PDB entry 1XHX | X-ray diffraction, 2.35 A resolution | chain A

== Chain A ==
Protein: DNA polymerase
From: Bacillus phage phi29
Notes: EC 2.7.7.7
Reference sequence: P03680 (DPOL_BPPH2); residue numbers follow UniProt; this construct covers 1-575
Amino-acid sequence (575 residues; row label = number of the first residue in the row):
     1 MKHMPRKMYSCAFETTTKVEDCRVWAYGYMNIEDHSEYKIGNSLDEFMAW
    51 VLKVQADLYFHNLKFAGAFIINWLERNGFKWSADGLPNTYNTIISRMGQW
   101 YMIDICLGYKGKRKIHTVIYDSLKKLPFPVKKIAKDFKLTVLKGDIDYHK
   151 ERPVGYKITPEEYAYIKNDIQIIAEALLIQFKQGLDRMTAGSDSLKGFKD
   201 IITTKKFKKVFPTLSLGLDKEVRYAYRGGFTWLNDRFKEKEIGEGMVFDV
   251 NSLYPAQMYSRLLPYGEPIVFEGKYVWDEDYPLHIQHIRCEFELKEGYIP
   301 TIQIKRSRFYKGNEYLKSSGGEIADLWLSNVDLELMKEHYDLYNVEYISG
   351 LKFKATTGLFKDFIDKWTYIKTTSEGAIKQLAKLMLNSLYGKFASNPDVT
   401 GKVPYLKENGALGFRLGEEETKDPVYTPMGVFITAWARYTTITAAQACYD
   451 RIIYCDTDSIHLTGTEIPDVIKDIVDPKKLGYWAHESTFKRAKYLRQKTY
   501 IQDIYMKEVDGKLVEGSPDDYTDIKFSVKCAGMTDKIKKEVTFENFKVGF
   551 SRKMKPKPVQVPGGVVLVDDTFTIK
Unresolved in the structure: 1-4
Differences from the reference sequence: engineered mutation Ala12 (Asp in P03680), Ala66 (Asp in P03680)
Swiss-Prot annotation at these positions:
  - region: Ser192 to Gly229 (Involved in DNA-binding, coordination between DNA synthesis and degradation and TP interaction), Asp398 to Glu420 (TPR2), Gly563 to Lys575 (Involved in DNA-binding and TP interaction)
  - motif: Tyr454 to Asp458 (YCDTD)
  - binding site (Mg(2+)): Asp145, Asp169, Asp249, Val250, Asp456, Asp458
  - binding site (5-methyl-UTP): Tyr254, Lys371, Lys383, Asp458
  - site: Glu14 (Essential for 3'-5' exonucleolysis), Thr15 (Involved in proofreading function by stabilization of the frayed primer-terminus at the 3'-5' exonuclease active site), Tyr59 (Interaction with the primer terminal protein), His61 (Interaction with the primer terminal protein), Asn62 (Involved in proofreading function by stabilization of the frayed primer-terminus at the 3'-5' exonuclease active site), Phe65 (Binds ssDNA), Phe69 (Interaction with the primer terminal protein), Ile93 (Involved in binding template-primer structures), Ser122 (Binds ssDNA), Leu123 (Binds ssDNA), Tyr148 (Involved in the stabilization of the frayed 3' terminus at the exonuclease active site), Ser252 (Probably involved in binding template-primer structures), Tyr254 (Probably involved in nucleotide binding selection), Thr356 (Binds ssDNA), Ile364 (Involved in the binding of DNA and dNTP), Lys366 (Stabilization of the incoming nucleotide), Lys371 (Interacts with the phosphate groups of the incoming nucleotide), Lys379 (Stabilization of the incoming nucleotide), Lys383 (Probably involved in nucleotide binding selection), Leu384 (Probably involved in positioning the templating nucleotide at the polymerization active site and in controlling nucleotide insertion fidelity) and 9 more in UniProt

== Summary ==
Curated annotation (UniProt) lists 6 Mg2+-binding residues and 4 residues binding 5-methyl-UTP.
Chain A is DNA polymerase (Bacillus phage phi29); the structure, Phi29 DNA Polymerase, orthorhombic crystal
form, was determined by X-ray diffraction (same publication as 1XHZ).
